Entry 9J3D (electron microscopy, 2.97 A resolution); this record covers chains C and H of the 12 polymer chains in the assembly.

== Chain C ==
Molecule: RND efflux system, OprJ-like protein
From: Klebsiella pneumoniae
UniProtKB: A0A411AKN6 (A0A411AKN6_KLEPN); residues 1-477 here = UniProt positions 1-477
Amino-acid sequence (483 residues; row label = number of the first residue in the row):
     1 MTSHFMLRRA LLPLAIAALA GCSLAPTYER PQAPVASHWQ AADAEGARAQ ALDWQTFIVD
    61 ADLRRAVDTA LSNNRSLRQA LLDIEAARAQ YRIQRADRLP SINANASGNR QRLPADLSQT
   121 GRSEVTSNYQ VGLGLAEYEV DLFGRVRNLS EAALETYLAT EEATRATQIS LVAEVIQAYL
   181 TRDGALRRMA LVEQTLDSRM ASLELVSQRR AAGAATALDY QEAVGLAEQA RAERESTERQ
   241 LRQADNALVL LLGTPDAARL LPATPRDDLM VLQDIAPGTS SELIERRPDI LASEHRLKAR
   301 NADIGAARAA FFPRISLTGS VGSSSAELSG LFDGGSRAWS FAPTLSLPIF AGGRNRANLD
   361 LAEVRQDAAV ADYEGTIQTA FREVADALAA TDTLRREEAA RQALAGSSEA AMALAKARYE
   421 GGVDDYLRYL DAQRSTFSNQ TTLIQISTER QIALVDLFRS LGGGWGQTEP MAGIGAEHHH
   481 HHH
Unresolved in the structure: 1-60, 463-483
Differences from the reference sequence: expression tag (478-483)

== Chain H ==
Molecule: RND efflux system, MexC-like protein
From: Klebsiella pneumoniae
UniProtKB: A0A411AKL2 (A0A411AKL2_KLEPN); numbering as in UniProt (aligned over 1-387)
Amino-acid sequence (395 residues; row label = number of the first residue in the row):
     1 MNKFREWITF SVISCLVAVT LVGCDKPEEQ REEAPAREVD VLSVKTEPFT VFAELPGRIE
    61 PVRVAEVRAR VAGIVLKRTF EEGADVKAGD VLFQIDPAPF KAALSRAQGE LARAEAQLFQ
   121 AQAMVRRYEP LVKIDAVSQQ DFDNAMAALQ SAQADKRSAQ ANVETARLDL GYAEVRAPIA
   181 GRIGRAQVTE GALVGQGEAT LLARIQQLDP VYADFTQPAA DALRLRAAIA EGKVAGASDQ
   241 PLSLRVDGTD IERKGTLLFT DISVDRSTGQ IALRGQFDNP EGVLLPGMYV RVRTPQGLNQ
   301 NAILVPQRAV QRSADGQASV MLLGEGDTVE VRQVTTGAMQ GSRWQISEGL QAGDKVITSS
   361 LAAIRPGAKV IPREQGAAEK APQSQAQWSH PQFEK
Unresolved in the structure: 1-35, 374-395
Differences from the reference sequence: expression tag (388-395)

== How chain C and chain H interact ==
Contacting residue pairs (18; chain C residue first):
  Leu205(C) with Ile134(H); Asp135(H); Ala136(H), hydrophobic
  Gln208(C) with Leu131(H); Ile134(H)
  Arg209(C) with Ala136(H); Val137(H)
  Ala212(C) with Arg127(H); Leu131(H), hydrophobic
  Ala214(C) with Leu131(H), hydrophobic
  Tyr419(C) with Asp135(H), hydrogen bond
  Gly422(C) with Gln139(H), hydrogen bond (backbone-backbone); Gln140(H), hydrogen bond (backbone-backbone)
  Val423(C) with Ser138(H)
  Asp424(C) with Ser138(H)
  Asp425(C) with Ser138(H)
  Tyr426(C) with Asp135(H)
  Leu427(C) with Ala136(H)
Other interface residues (no listed pair), chain H (10 interface residues in all): Tyr128

== Summary ==
12 residues of chain C and 10 residues of chain H are in contact, with 3 hydrogen bonds. Polar contacts
include Tyr419(C)-Asp135(H), Gly422(C)-Gln139(H) and Gly422(C)-Gln140(H).
Chain C is RND efflux system, OprJ-like protein and chain H is RND efflux system, MexC-like protein, both from
Klebsiella pneumoniae; the structure, Cryo-EM structure of TMexCD1-TOprJ1, was determined by electron
microscopy.
